Entry 3HRN (X-ray diffraction, 1.90 A resolution); this record covers chain A.

[Chain A]
Name: Transient receptor potential (TRP) channel subfamily P member 2 (TRPP2)
From: Homo sapiens
Notes: fragment: C-terminal of Coiled Coil Domain
Reference sequence: Q13563 (PKD2_HUMAN); residues 833-895 here = UniProt positions 833-895
Sequence (64 residues; row label = number of the first residue in the row; note: 832 numbers in that range are skipped by the numbering (no residue carries them; nothing is unmodelled there); numbering starts at 0):
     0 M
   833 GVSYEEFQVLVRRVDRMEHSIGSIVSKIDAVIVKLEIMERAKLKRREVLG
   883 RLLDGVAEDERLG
Not modelled in the structure: 0
Construct notes: expression tag (0)
Swiss-Prot annotation at these positions:
  - mutagenesis: Leu842 (L842A: Abolishes oligomerization and interaction with PKD1; when associated with A-846; A-849; A-860; A-863 and A-867; L842P: Loss of protein solubility), Val846 (V846A: Abolishes oligomerization and interaction with PKD1; when associated with A-842; A-849; A-860; A-863 and A-867; V846E: Loss of protein solubility), Met849 (M849A: Abolishes oligomerization and interaction with PKD1; when associated with A-842; A-846; A-860; A-863 and A-867; M849K: Loss of protein solubility), Ile853 (I853P: Loss of protein solubility), Ile856 (I856K: Loss of protein solubility), Ile860 (I860A: Abolishes oligomerization and interaction with PKD1; when associated with A-842; A-846; A-849; A-863 and A-867), Val863 (V863A: Abolishes oligomerization and interaction with PKD1; when associated with A-842; A-846; A-849; A-860 and A-867; V863E: Loss of protein solubility; when associated with K-849), Leu867 (L867A: Abolishes oligomerization and interaction with PKD1; when associated with A-842; A-846; A-849; A-860 and A-863)
Reported in the primary citation:
  - self-association interface (contacts with another copy of this molecule): Tyr836 to Arg872
  - mutagenesis - L842A/V846A/M849A/I860A/V863A/L867A: abolished binding to trimer

[Overview]
UniProt lists 8 mutagenesis sites. From the paper: L842A/V846A/M849A/I860A/V863A/L867A abolish binding to
trimer; a self-association interface involving Tyr836.
Chain A is Transient receptor potential (TRP) channel subfamily P member 2 (TRPP2) (Homo sapiens); the
structure, crystal structure of a C-terminal coiled coil domain of Transient receptor potential (TRP) channel
subfamily P ..., was determined by X-ray diffraction, deposited together with 3HRO.
